6M3Y - chain A; structure by X-ray diffraction, 1.93 A resolution.

Chain A:
Molecule: Pilus assembly protein
Organism: Lactobacillus rhamnosus
Reference sequence: A0A1Y0DVK9 (A0A1Y0DVK9_LACRH); numbering as in UniProt (aligned over 36-856)
Sequence (822 residues; each row starts with the number of its first residue):
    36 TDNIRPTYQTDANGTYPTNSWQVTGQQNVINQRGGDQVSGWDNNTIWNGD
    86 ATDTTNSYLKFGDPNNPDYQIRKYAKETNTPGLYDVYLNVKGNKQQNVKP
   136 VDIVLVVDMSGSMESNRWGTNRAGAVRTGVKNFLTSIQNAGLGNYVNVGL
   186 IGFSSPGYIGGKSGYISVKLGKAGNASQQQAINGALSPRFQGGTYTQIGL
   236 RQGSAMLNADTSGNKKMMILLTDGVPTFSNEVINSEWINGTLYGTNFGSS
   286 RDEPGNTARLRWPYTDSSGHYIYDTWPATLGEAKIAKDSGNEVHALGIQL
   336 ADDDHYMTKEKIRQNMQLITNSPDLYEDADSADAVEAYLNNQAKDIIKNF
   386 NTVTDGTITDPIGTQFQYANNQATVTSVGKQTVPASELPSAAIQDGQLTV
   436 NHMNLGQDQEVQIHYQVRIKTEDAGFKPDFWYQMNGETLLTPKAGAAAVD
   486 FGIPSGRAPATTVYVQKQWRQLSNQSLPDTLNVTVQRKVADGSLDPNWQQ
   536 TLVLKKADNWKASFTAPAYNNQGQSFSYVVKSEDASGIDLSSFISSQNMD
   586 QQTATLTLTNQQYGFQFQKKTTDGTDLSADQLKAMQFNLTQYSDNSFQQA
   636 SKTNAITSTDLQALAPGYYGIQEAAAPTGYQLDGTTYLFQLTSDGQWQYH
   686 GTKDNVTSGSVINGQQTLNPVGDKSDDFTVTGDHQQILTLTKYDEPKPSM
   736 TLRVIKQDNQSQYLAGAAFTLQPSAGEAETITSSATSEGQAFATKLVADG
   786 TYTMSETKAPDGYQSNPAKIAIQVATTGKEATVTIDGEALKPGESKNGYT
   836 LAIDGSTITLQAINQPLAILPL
Unresolved in the structure: 150-155, 524-528
Sequence notes: expression tag (857)
Covalent attachments: covalent link K108-N470, K502-N595, K741-N849

In short:
Chain A is Pilus assembly protein (Lactobacillus rhamnosus); the structure, Crystal structure of pilus
adhesin, SpaC from Lactobacillus rhamnosus GG - open conformation, was determined by X-ray diffraction,
deposited together with 6M48, 6M7C and 7BVX.
